4WGZ - chain A; structure by X-ray diffraction, 1.11 A resolution.

== Chain A ==
Molecule: Cytochrome c'
Organism: Achromobacter xylosoxidans
UniProtKB: P00138 (CYCP_ALCXX); numbering as in UniProt (aligned over 1-127)
Sequence (127 residues; row label = number of the first residue in the row):
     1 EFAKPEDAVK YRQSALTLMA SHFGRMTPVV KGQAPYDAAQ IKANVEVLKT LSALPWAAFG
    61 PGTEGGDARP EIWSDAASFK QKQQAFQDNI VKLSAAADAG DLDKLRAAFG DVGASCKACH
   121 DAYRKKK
Unresolved in the structure: 127
Modified positions: Glu-1 (pyroglutamic acid; PCA)
Covalently attached groups: heme c (HEC) linked to Cys-116, Cys-119
Metal / ion sites: heme c Fe near His-120 (its only coordinating residue here)
Residues lining bound ligands: heme c (HEC): Val-9, Lys-10, Arg-12, Gln-13, Leu-16, Thr-17, Met-19, Ala-20, Phe-23, Trp-56, Phe-59, Gly-65, Gly-66, Asp-67, Ala-68, Ile-72, Phe-79, Lys-82, Gln-83, Phe-86, Val-112, Ser-115, His-120, Tyr-123, Arg-124
Curated features (UniProtKB/Swiss-Prot):
  - binding site (heme c): Arg-12, Gln-13, Asp-67, Cys-116, Cys-119, His-120

== In short ==
Covalently linked heme c: at Cys-119. From UniProt: 6 heme c-binding residues.
Chain A is Cytochrome c' (Achromobacter xylosoxidans); the structure, Crystal Structure of Cytochrome c' from
Alcaligenes xylosoxidans NCIMB 11015 at pH 6.0, was determined by X-ray diffraction (same publication as
4WGY).
